9G9D - chains B and T of the 12 polymer chains in the assembly; structure by electron microscopy, 2.90 A resolution.

[Chain B]
Name: CRISPR system Cms protein Csm2
Source organism: Enterococcus italicus DSM 15952
Reference sequence: E6LHV6 (CSM2_ENTI1); numbering as in UniProt (aligned over 1-140)
Sequence (140 residues; row label = number of the first residue in the row):
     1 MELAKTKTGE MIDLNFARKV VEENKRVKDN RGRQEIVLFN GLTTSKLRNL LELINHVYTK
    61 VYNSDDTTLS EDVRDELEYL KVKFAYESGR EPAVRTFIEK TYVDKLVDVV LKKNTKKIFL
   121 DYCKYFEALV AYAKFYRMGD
Disordered / not traced: 1-3, 29-34, 138-140

[Chain T]
Molecule: 47-nt RNA strand
Sequence (47 nucleotides; each row starts with the number of its first residue):
     1 CCCCCAGCGC UUCAGCGUUC UUCGGAAUGU CGCGCAUUGG CAUGGAA
Disordered / not traced: 1-7, 43-47

[Interface between chain B and chain T]
Contacting residue pairs - 17 pairs, chain B then chain T:
  Thr43(B) with C23(T), hydrogen bond to the phosphate; G24(T), phosphate contact
  Thr44(B) with G24(T), phosphate contact; G25(T), phosphate contact
  Ser45(B) with C23(T), phosphate contact; G24(T), hydrogen bond to the phosphate
  Lys46(B) with U22(T), salt bridge to the phosphate; C23(T), phosphate contact
  Arg48(B) with A26(T), hydrogen bond to the sugar
  Asn49(B) with U22(T), phosphate contact
  Tyr86(B) with C20(T), hydrogen bond to the sugar; U21(T), hydrogen bond to the phosphate
  Glu87(B) with U22(T), phosphate contact
  Arg90(B) with C20(T), salt bridge to the phosphate; U21(T), hydrogen bond to the phosphate; U22(T), salt bridge to the phosphate
  Lys134(B) with G25(T), phosphate contact

[In short]
10 residues of chain B face 7 of chain T across their interface; the contacts include 6 hydrogen bonds and 3
salt bridges. Polar pairs include Arg48(B)-A26(T), Tyr86(B)-C20(T) and Thr43(B)-C23(T).
Chain B is CRISPR system Cms protein Csm2 (Enterococcus italicus DSM 15952) and chain T is a 47-nt RNA strand;
the structure, CryoEM structure of Enterococcus italicus Csm-crRNA-CTR (4.3) complex, was determined by
electron microscopy together with 9G9A, 9G9B, 9G9C, 9G9E, 9G9F, 9G9G and 4 further entries from the same
study.
